Entry 8I6O (electron microscopy, 3.80 A resolution); this record covers chains B and D of the 5 polymer chains in the assembly.

[Chain B (and D)]
Name: Cell division ATP-binding protein FtsE
Source organism: Pseudomonas aeruginosa
Notes: chain D of this document is another copy of the same molecule, construct and numbering; everything in this record applies to it too
Reference sequence: A0A069QBX1 (A0A069QBX1_PSEAI); residues 1-223 here = UniProt positions 1-223
Amino-acid sequence (223 residues; row label = number of the first residue in the row):
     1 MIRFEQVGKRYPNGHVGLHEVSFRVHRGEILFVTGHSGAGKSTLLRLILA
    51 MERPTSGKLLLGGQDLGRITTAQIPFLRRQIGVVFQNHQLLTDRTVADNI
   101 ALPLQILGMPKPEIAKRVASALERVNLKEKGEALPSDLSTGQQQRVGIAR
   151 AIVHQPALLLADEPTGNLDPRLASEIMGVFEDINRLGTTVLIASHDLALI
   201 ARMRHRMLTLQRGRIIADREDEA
Disordered / not traced: 223

[Interface between chain B and chain D]
Contacting residue pairs (16; chain B residue first):
  Q86(B) - S139(D)
  Q86(B) - T140(D)  hydrogen bond (side chain-backbone)
  N87(B) - S136(D)
  N87(B) - D137(D)  hydrogen bond (side chain-backbone)
  N87(B) - L138(D)
  S139(B) - Q86(D)
  T140(B) - Q86(D)
  N167(B) - T140(D)
  N167(B) - N167(D)
  N167(B) - L168(D)
  L168(B) - N167(D)
  L168(B) - L168(D)
  L168(B) - D169(D)
  D169(B) - N167(D)
  D169(B) - L168(D)
  P170(B) - D169(D)
Other interface residues (no listed pair), chain B (9 interface residues in all): L138
Other interface residues (no listed pair), chain D (11 interface residues in all): G166, P170

[Overview]
The interface between chain B and chain D involves 9 residues on one side and 11 on the other; the contacts
include 2 hydrogen bonds. Polar contacts include Q86(B)-T140(D) and N87(B)-D137(D).
Chain B and chain D are both Cell division ATP-binding protein FtsE (Pseudomonas aeruginosa); the structure,
Cryo-EM structure of Pseudomonas aeruginosa FtsE(WT)X/EnvC complex in peptidisc, was determined by electron
microscopy together with 8I6Q, 8I6R and 8I6S from the same study.
